Entry 8BWY (electron microscopy, 38.00 A resolution (very low resolution: no residue pairs are listed; an interface is given only as per-side residue counts)); this record covers chains B and C of the 19 polymer chains in the assembly.

# Chain B
Molecule: Outer arm dynein beta heavy chain
Source organism: Chlamydomonas reinhardtii
UniProtKB: I7M9J2 (I7M9J2_TETTS); residue numbers follow UniProt; this construct covers 1-2724, 2730-4595
Amino-acid sequence (4595 residues; row label = number of the first residue in the row; note: 4 numbers in that range are skipped by the numbering (no residue carries them; nothing is unmodelled there); a row labelled like 2724A-2724D holds insertion residues (2724A, then the next letters in order)):
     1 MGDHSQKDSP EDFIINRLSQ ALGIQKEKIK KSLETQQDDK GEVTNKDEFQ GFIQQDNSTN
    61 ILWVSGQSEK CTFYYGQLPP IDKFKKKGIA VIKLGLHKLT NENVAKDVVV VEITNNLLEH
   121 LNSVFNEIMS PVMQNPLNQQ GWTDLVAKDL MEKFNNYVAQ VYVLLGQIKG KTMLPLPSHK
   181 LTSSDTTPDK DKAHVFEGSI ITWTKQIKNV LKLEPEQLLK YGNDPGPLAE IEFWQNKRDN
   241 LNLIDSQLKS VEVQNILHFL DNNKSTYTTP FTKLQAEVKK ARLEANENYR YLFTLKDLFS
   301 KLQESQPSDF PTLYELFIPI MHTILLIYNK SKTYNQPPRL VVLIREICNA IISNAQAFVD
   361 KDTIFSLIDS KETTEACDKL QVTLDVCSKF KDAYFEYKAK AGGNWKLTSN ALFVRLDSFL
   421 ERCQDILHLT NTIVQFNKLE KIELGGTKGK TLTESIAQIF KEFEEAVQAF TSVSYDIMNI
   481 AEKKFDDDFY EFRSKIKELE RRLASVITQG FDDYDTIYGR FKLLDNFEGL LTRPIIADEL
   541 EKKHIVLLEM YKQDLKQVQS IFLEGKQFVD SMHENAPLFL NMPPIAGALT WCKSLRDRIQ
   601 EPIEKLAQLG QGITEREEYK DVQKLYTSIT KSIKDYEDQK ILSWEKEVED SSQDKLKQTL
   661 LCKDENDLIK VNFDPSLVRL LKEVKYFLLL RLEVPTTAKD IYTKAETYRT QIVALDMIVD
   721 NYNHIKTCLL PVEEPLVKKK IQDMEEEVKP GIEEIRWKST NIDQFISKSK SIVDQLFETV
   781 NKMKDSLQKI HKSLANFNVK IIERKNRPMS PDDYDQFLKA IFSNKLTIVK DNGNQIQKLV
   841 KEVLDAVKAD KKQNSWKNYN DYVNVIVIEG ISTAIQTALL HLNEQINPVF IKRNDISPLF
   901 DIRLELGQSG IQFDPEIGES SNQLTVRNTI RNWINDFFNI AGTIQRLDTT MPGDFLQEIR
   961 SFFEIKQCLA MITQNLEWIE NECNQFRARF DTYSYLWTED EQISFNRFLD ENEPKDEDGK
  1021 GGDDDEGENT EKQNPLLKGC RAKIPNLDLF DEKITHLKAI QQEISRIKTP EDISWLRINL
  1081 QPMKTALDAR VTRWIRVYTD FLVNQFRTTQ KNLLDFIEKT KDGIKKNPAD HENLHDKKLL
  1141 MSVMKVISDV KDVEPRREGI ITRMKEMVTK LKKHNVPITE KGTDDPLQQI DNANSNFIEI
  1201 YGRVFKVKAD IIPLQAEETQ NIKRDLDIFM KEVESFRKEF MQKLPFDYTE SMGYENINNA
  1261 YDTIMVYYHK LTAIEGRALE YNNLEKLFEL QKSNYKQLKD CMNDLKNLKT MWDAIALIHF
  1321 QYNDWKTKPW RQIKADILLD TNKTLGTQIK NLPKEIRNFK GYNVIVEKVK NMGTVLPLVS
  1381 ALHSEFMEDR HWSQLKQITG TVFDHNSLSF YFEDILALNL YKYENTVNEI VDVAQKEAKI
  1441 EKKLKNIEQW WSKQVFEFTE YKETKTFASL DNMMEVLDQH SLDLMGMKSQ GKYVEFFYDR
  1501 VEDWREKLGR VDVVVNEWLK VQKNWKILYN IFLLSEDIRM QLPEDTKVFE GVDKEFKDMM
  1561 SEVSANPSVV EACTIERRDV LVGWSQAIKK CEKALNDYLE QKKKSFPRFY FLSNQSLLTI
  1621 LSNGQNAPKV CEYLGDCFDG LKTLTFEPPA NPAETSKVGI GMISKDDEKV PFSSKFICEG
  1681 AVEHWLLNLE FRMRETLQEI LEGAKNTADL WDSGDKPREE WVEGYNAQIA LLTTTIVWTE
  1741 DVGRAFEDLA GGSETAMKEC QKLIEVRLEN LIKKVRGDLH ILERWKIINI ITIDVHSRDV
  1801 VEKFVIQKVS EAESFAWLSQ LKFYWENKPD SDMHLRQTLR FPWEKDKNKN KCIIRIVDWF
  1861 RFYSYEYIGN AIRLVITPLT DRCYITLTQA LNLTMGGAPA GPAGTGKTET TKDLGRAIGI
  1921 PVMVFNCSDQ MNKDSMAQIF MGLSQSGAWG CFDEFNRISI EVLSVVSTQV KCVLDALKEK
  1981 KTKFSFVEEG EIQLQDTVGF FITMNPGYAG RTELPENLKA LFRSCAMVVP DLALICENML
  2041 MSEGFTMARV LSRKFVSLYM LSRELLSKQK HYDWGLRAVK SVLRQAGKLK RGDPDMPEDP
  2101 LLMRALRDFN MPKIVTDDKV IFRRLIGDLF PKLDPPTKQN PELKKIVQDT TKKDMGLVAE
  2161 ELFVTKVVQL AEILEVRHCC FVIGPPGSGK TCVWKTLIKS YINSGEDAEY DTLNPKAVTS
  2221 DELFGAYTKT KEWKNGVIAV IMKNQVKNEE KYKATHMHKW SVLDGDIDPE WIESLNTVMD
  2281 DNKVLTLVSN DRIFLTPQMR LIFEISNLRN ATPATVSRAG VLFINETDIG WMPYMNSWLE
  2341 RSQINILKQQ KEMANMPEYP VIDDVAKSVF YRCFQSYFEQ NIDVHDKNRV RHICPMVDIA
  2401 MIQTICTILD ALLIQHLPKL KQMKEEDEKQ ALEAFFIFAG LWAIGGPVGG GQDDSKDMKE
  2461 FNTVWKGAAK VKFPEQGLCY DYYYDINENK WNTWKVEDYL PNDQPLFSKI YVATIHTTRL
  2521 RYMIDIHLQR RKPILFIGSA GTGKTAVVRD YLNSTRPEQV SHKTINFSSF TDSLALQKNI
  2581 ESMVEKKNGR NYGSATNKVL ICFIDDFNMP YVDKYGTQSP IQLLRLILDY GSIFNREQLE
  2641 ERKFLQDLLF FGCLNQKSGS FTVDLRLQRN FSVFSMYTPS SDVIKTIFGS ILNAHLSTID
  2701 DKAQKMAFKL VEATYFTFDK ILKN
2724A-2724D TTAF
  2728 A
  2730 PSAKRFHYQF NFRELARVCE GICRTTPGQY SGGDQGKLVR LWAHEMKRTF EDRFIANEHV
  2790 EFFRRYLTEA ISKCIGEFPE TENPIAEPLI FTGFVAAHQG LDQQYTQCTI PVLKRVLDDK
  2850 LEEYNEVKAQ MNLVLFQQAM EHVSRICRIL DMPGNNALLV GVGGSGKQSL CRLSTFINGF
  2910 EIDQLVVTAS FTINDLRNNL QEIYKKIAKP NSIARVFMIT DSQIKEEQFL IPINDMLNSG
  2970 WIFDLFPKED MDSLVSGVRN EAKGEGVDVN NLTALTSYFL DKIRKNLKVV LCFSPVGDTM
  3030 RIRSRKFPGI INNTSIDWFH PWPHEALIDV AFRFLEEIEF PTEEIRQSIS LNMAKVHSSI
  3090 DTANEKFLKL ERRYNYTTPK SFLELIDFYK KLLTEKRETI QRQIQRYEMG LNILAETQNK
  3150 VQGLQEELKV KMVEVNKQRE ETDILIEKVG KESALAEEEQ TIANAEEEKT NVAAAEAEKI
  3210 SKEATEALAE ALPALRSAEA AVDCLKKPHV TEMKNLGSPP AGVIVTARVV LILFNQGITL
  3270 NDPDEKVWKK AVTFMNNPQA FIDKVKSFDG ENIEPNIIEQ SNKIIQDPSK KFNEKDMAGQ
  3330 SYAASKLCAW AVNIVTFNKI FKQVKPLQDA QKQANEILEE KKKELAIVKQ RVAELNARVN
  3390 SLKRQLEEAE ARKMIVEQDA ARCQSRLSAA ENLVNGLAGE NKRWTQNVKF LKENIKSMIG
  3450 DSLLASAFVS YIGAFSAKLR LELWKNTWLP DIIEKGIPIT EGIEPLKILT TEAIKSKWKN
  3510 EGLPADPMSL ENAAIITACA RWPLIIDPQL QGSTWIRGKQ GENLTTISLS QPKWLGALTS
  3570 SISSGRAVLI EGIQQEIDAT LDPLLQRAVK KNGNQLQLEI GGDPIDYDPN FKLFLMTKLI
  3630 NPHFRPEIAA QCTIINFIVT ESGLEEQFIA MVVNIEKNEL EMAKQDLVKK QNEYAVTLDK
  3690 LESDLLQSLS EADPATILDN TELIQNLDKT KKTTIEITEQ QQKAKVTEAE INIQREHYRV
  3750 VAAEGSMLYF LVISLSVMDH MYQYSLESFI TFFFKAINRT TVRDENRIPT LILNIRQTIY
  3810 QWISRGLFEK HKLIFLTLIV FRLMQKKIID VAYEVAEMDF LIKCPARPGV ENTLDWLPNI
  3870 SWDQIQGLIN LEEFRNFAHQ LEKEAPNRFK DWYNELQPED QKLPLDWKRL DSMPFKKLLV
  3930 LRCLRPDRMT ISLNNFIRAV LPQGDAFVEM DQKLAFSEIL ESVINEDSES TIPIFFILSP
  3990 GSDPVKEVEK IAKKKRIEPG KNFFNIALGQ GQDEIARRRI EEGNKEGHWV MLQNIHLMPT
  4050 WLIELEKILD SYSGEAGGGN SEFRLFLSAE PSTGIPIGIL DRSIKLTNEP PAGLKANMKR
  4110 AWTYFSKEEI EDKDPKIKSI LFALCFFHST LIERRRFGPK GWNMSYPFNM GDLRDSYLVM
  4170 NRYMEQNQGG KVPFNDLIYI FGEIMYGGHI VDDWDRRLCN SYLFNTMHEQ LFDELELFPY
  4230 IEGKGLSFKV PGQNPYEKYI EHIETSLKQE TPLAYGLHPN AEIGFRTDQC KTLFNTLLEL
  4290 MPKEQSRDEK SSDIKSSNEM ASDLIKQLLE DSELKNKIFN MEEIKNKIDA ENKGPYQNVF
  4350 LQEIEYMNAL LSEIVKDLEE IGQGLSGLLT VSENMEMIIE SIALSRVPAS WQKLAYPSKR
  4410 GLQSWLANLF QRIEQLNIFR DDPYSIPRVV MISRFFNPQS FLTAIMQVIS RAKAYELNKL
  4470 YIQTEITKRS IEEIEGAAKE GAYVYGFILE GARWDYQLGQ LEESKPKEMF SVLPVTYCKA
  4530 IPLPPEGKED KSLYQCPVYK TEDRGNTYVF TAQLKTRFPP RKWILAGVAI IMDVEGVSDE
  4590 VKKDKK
Disordered / not traced: 1-7, 75-76, 172, 1002-1033, 1371-1438, 1829-1849, 1987, 2248-2252, 2355-2365, 2390-2393, 2418-2432, 2456-2460, 2724A-2724D, 2828-2834, 3067-3075, 3090-3101, 3269-3275, 3289, 3483-3488, 3834-3838, 3854-3859, 3964-3969, 4062-4066, 4178-4179, 4222-4238, 4288-4302, 4332-4337, 4481-4485, 4585-4595

# Chain C
Molecule: Dynein heavy chain, outer arm protein
Source organism: Chlamydomonas reinhardtii
UniProtKB: Q22A67 (Q22A67_TETTS); numbering as in UniProt (aligned over 1-4620)
Amino-acid sequence (4620 residues; each row starts with the number of its first residue):
     1 MLSSKYSKRI AWMKTTICDS LQLKDMIVEE SFQYEKNKNL LEQFLSGEGL NKIFAYYQVQ
    61 EQAQNDDIKD TGAQDPVLFF TTGDLEKIQD KAVWFLRITN PADDKKKASQ QDGNDNDIIF
   121 GEITPNTVPM LNALMESVYS RQIDHIITEK IQFWGVAEEE QVLEFQQHSN KFSSEVREAI
   181 NLMSPGTEHF KLDYEAISGL SESEKMQHYE MKFNEWINLI SSQLNDDSEV RKDEKDAGPA
   241 TELIYWRSRM QKITNWSEQL KSKDFQIVKA SLQRHKNHDN QRPRGDESLS KLMMEYNRLD
   301 LLLTDKLNEA KDNVKYLTTL EKFIEPLYNG TPQQIIDTLP ALMNAIKMIH TIARFYNTTD
   361 KMTGLFIKIT NQMIKNCKDR ILNKKDNGDN PSLYKMIWEQ DPAELIEVLG SCIKLYCEYK
   421 KCYNDTKEKV ADMPKGKTFD FSDAQIFGKF DTFVRRLQKL IEIFSNIQQF NALAKHNLEG
   481 MDVLTNKFKK IIDDFKKKGH NLLDTANNKF DRDWVEFNVE ISHLDGELQN FIDNNFNRFR
   541 NIEYSLKLLH KFQSTIKRDS LKHNLTSRYN AILHNYATEL DTIQRVFQDQ KSNPPLVRNM
   601 PPEAGKIIWA RHLFQKITGP INIFPENVIN STEIRRYYGS YNTLGKQLTI YEMWFYQDWV
   661 NKIEQSKAAL QATLIVRHDE NKKLYVNFDL EIMQLIREAK CLDRQGIEIP ESARIILLQE
   721 DKFKTYYNEL LYALKEYERI NSKIKPICKN LLLPHIEDLD LKLRPGMVTL TWTSMNIESY
   781 LYYVHQGLKK LEQLIINVND IIENRIENNL KTVSKVVLVH LPQDTKPLSL DSFVQLQEEY
   841 INSKTDFLTS KNVEVERAVD DLLQTIMLYP LDPHVDPVLP EETKRIKRYY FWYFYQALLN
   901 STQNSLNAMK YRVCGKKIPG ANTLQNLKPF FQVEVQLNGD KVTLNPSLQE IQKSINRAAT
   961 AVLRCSKHLY NWDQQNKDST DKATFYDMIA CDKEIVKVIL LLTGSIQGTK NKVNEFLSGF
  1021 TKFEWLCKES IQESIKKFSK NGPTLQNYED QLKKFSQIEE EIEKIVPTYK IGAMELMTHN
  1081 ICTSLSTWAK EWKLQYSQDL HKRARQLLDS LTEQTKMLST KLSKPVKDID SLGYVMETLE
  1141 QIRKEQAEID MKFNPVQEMY SLLDNYLPGG ITDKDEMDAR SLLRRNWDIL IQQAEIKGKE
  1201 YQHKQAIYLK ELKQSIKDFT NQVSIFRRDY EKNGPMVEGI SPAEAMERLR RFEDEYDVKY
  1261 QMYKINARGE NLFGLQNQKY PELEKTDAEI KNLNKLYNLY DSVIKNIQQF KEKSWQDVSK
  1321 DDLAKMEEDA GKYGEQCSRL PKDLKEWQAY RDLKNYIDSL REQLPLIISL KKPSIMPRHW
  1381 EKIKEITNTK LNYENPDQFY IEEIMGAKLL DFREDIEDIT ESADKQLKIR TGLDEINLYW
  1441 NDMQFQFGIW GKRDVPCMLN GLIVGTILER LEEDQLQLST FNSQRHVTPF KAEVENLIRT
  1501 FSDVNDTLDM WVKVQKLWTS LEPVFTGGDI ARQMPLQAKQ FQGIDKNWMK IMEKAVETKK
  1561 VIPCCQNDML KDFLPDLNRK LEDCQKMLEA YLEGKRKKFP RFYFVSNPTL LKILSQGSEP
  1621 TSIQEDFEKL FDAITKVTFE SAKDKKNPAL KQITQIQQVI GRNEENISLT GYYVKCEGNI
  1681 EDWLKKLEQN MQQTLKDIAS AAAQQVFQVG LKEFVSSQAS QIALLGLQIL WTSKVNEGLE
  1741 RLSRNERNAM DIKRNEIKEH MNILSSMCLE DLNGAVERTK VETLVTIQVH QKDISMDLKC
  1801 KDVNDFEWQK QTRIAWKTDI DECIISITDW DSPYSYEFLG AKERLCITPL TDRCYITLAQ
  1861 AMSMYYGGAP AGPAGTGKTE TVKDLGRTLG VFVVVTNCSD QHRYRDMAKI FKGLVQSGLW
  1921 GCFDEFNRID LEVLSVVAMQ VESITTARKQ HMKKFMFPEE EIEIELIPTV SYFITMNPGY
  1981 AGRQELPENL KVLFRGVSMM VPDREIIIKV KLASVGYLQI DLLAKKFNVL YRLCEEQLSK
  2041 QRHYDFGLRN ILSVLRTAGN TKRQEIKSDE EMLLMRSLRD MNLSKLVADD IPLFNGLLAD
  2101 IFPKLKEVPK KLYPDVEKKI PEEINAESYL INTPSFQLKI IQLYETCLVR HGFMLVGPTG
  2161 SGKSTIMKIL TEVLTKLGSP HKIVIMNPKA ITAEQMYGVK SEISDDWIPG VFSTIWAKSN
  2221 NRALKHTTWI TCDGPVDAIW IENLNTVLDD NKILTLANGE RIAMTENCKV VFEVENLNNA
  2281 SPATVSRCGQ VYVSPTDLGY EAVIEGWIRN RKASGRAEES DKLGNILRKY LINMRFIELQ
  2341 SKECKEPMMD TSPVISVINI LNLLTGCLQY FVQTQRTLSE QEYEKFIVYS MAWAIGGIYE
  2401 AQDRVRFHEL LLAKNAPIPQ KGKENETVFD YYVSQDYLDW KICSPEEWVP PQSLQFSQLL
  2461 LPTLDSFRAE MLLNFILTQP KSHTCSNSAL LIGGSGTAKT SSVLLYCNKF DPQKMLFKRT
  2521 NFSSATSPFM FQSTIEAECD FKVGKEFAPP GNKMMTIFID DMSMPFVNKW GDQITLELVR
  2581 QLIETGGFYM LDKTQRGNQR KMKNLQYIGA MNHPGGGRND IPNRLKRQFF IFNMILPLSI
  2641 EGIYGPIIKH MFKQKYFSDS TYKVIESLTS ATIALWNKVK STMLPTPAKF HYVFNMRELS
  2701 RIFKGILTCK KDTINDAPKS MKIKPELFLV GLWRHEAERV LADKLVNNKD KDTVMGYIQE
  2761 VSLESFSQIE NEILEKYSSE KTFLFCDFLR PDVINEDGII EEEAPKIYEA IDSLTELRKR
  2821 CNFLLSFYND RNPSKKMPLV LFDDALKHLL RISRIIRQPR SSGLLVGVGG SGKQSLTRLA
  2881 GFIGKNLIQQ IIVTKTYSDK DLKEDIKKGF DDAGHLGKQV TFLMTDSEVK KEEFLEYINM
  2941 VLSTGEIPNL LAKDEREVWL GDISQAYCKE KNLGNIDPPQ SELWTYFVDR VRDNFHIMLC
  3001 FSPVGQKFRE RARKFPALFN ECTIDWFLPW PEEALVSVAE TFIKNFDKLD TKEETKQELM
  3061 KHMGNVHLMV NEICDEYYQK MRRQVYVTPK SFLSYLNSYK TLYIEKYDEL DQQEESFKIG
  3121 LNKIQEATIT INQMEISLKE EEIQLNEATE KTNQLLANLD KESKKANQKG EEVAATNKQC
  3181 EIQAEQISKE KEEAERELEA ALPALRRAQE AVDSIESKDI VELKANKKPL DIIKYIMDAV
  3241 LVFFKARLIP IQIEERVFNK KEGKAVLFLK ESYDESGIQT LGDMNFMKKL KEFEKDSINE
  3301 ETIELLEPYL NQSEDWFNDT FATKASKAAA GILKWAFAIY EYHQKSKIVK PKRIQVAIAE
  3361 GRQAIALKEL EKAREDLAQI QAYIKNLKDV YTKQMEEKNE LEMKAAKTKK KINTARTLIT
  3421 SLSGEKDRWG KGAQDISDQK RKLVGNVSLS TAFISYCGPF NAEYRNKLAQ QRFVVDMKKR
  3481 GVPVTPGLEL TSFLIDDATI GEWNLQGLPK DDLSIQNGIM VTNSARYPLF IDPQGQGQNW
  3541 IRNKLSASII PERCITTLSH PKFKDMFLKY CMESGLTLIV ENIENEVDPM MDPVLERQII
  3601 VKGKTQFVNV AGTEMELSKE FKLFMTCRLA NPSFSPELSA KTTIIDFTVT QSGLEQQLLG
  3661 KVISKEQKAL EDSLNQLLAD VNQNQKDLQR LDKNLLERLI NSQGNLLDDT ELMDVLNNTK
  3721 TQAKEVAAKL IDAEIKTKEI NEKREQYRPV AIRGSAIYFT MIEVSLVNWM YNSSLEQFLK
  3781 LFIESIDLSE KAQLPSNRVK NIISFLTFHV YRYVNRGLFE KDKITFILMM AFKILTTAGT
  3841 ISSGDVSLFL KSGDALDIKS ERQKQISYLE DNQWLNILAL SKHTFSGQTL PFFKELPDLI
  3901 SRSENQWRNW IDKNDPENFP IPDFAESINQ EKEIGSFISL CLVRSLRNDR TLIATQNFIS
  3961 NVLGKEFTDP ISYPIEGIWQ ESSNMDPVLF LLSAGADPTS SIDELAKKKK KFPCEKVSMG
  4021 EGQERVARQV IMKGFVEGGW VILQNCHLGL KFMEEIETLV SPINQIHEDF RLWITCEQHP
  4081 KFPLGLLQKT LKVTNEPPKG LKAGLYKTFT TIITQEFIDK VDHSNWRSLI FTICFLHSIV
  4141 IERKKFGPLG WCVPYEYNYS DLEASLLYIE KYLTNLMSTP QPNSHNLPIS MNVVRYMICE
  4201 VQYGGRITDD LDRELFITYG ETYLKDGIFG NDYFFYDIMV DGSGQKFKYR IPQNPSAELI
  4261 KYQEYIAKVP TVDNPEVFGL HSNADLTFRL KESKEMINTV METRPKDSSV GGGKTREEIV
  4321 QDKAKDMLKN LPPDYNDVEV RELVSKLGGP NPKTSTERGM TVPLNIFLYQ EVTRMQRVIG
  4381 LVRKTLQDTI LAIDGQIIMT PEILEAINAI YDAKVPNSWL YDPSGAEISW LLPNLGSWST
  4441 SLSDRNKQLN DWLRSGQRPI LFWLTGFFNP QGFLTGMKQE VTRNHKKGDG KGGEAWSLDD
  4501 VVYSTTVKER EKEKDIEQPP AEGVYIKGLY LEGCKWSKNG LDDSDPKKIF ADLPILHVSA
  4561 INKKKTNEQD RMSNTYLCPV YKYPKRTDKY LIFRVGLPCE GSNNPSHWKL RGVALLCSTE
Disordered / not traced: 1-6, 180, 226-230, 289-306, 384-395, 823-851, 1275-1442, 3249-3271, 3315-3316, 3548-3554, 3597-3616, 3853-3862, 3883-3890, 4236-4251, 4306-4315, 4488-4493, 4514-4519, 4564-4572
Small-molecule neighbours:
  - ADP (adenosine-5'-diphosphate), molecule 1: Leu1845, Cys1846, Pro1873, Ala1874, Gly1875, Thr1876, Gly1877, Lys1878, Thr1879, Glu1880, Leu2048
  - ADP, molecule 2: Leu2459, Leu2460, Leu2461, Gly2494, Ser2495, Gly2496, Thr2497, Ala2498, Lys2499, Thr2500, Ser2501, Ser2700
  - ADP, molecule 3: Pro2838, Val2840, Val2868, Gly2869, Gly2870, Ser2871, Gly2872, Lys2873, Gln2874, Ser2875, Lys3090
  - ATP (adenosine-5'-triphosphate): Tyr2129, Leu2130, Ile2131, Thr2159, Gly2160, Ser2161, Gly2162, Lys2163, Ser2164, Thr2165, Ala2302, Val2303, Gly2306, Thr2484, Arg2624

# How chain B and chain C interact
At this resolution (38 A) residue pairs are not listed: 67 residues of chain B and 63 of chain C lie at the interface.

# Overview
Chain B and chain C form an interface of 67 and 63 residues respectively. Chain C binds 3 copies of ADP and
ATP.
Chain B is Outer arm dynein beta heavy chain and chain C is Dynein heavy chain, outer arm protein, both from
Chlamydomonas reinhardtii; the structure, In situ outer dynein arm from Chlamydomonas reinhardtii in a
pre-power stroke state, was determined by electron microscopy, deposited together with 8BX8.
